PDB entry 6R8Y | electron microscopy, 4.30 A resolution (low resolution: residue-level contacts below are approximate; hydrogen-bond / salt-bridge calls are withheld) | chains E and I of the 12 polymer chains in the assembly

== Chain E ==
Name: Histone H3.1
From: Homo sapiens
UniProtKB: P68431 (H31_HUMAN); numbering as in UniProt (aligned over 1-136)
Chain sequence (139 residues; each row starts with the number of its first residue; numbers below 1 keep their minus sign (Gly-2 is residue -2)):
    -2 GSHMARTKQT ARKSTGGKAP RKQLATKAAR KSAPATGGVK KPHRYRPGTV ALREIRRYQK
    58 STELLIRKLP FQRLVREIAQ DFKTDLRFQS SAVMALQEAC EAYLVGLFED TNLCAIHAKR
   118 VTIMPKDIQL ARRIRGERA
Disordered / not traced: -2 to 35
Sequence notes: expression tag (-2 to 0)
Swiss-Prot annotation at these positions:
  - modified residue: Arg3 (Asymmetric dimethylarginine), Thr4 (Phosphothreonine), Lys5 (Allysine), Gln6 (5-glutamyl dopamine), Thr7 (Phosphothreonine), Arg9 (Citrulline), Lys10 (N6,N6,N6-trimethyllysine), Ser11 (ADP-ribosylserine), Thr12 (Phosphothreonine), Lys15 (N6-(2-hydroxyisobutyryl)lysine), Arg18 (Asymmetric dimethylarginine), Lys19 (N6-(2-hydroxyisobutyryl)lysine), Lys24 (N6-(2-hydroxyisobutyryl)lysine), Arg27 (Citrulline), Lys28 (N6,N6,N6-trimethyllysine), Ser29 (ADP-ribosylserine), Lys37 (N6,N6,N6-trimethyllysine), Lys38 (N6-methyllysine), Tyr42 (Phosphotyrosine), Lys57 (N6,N6,N6-trimethyllysine) and 8 more in UniProt
  - lipidation: Lys19 (N6-decanoyllysine)
  - natural variant: Lys28 (K28M: In GLM), Lys37 (K37I: Found in pediatric undifferentiated soft tissue sarcoma samples; uncertain significance; K37M: Found in pediatric undifferentiated soft tissue sarcoma samples; uncertain significance)
From the paper describing this entry:
  - binding site for Human alpha-satellite DNA (145-MER) with a 6-4PP at positions 95-96: Arg64 to Arg84

== Chain I ==
Molecule: Human alpha-satellite DNA
Sequence (145 nucleotides; row label = number of the first residue in the row):
     1 ATCAATATCC ACCTGCAGAT TCTACCAAAA GTGTATTTGG AAACTGCTCA ATCAAAAGGC
    61 ATGTTCAGCT GGTTCAGCTG AACATGCCTT TTGATGGAGC AGTTTCCAAA TACACTTTTG
   121 GTAGAATCTG CAGGTGGATA TTGAT

== How chain E and chain I interact ==
Contacting residue pairs (29; chain E residue first):
  Val36(E) with DA4(I); DA5(I)
  Arg41(E) with DA82(I); DC83(I)
  Tyr42(E) with DA7(I); DA82(I); DC83(I)
  Arg43(E) with DA82(I)
  Pro44(E) with DA81(I); DA82(I)
  Gly45(E) with DA81(I); DA82(I)
  Thr46(E) with DA82(I)
  Val47(E) with DA82(I); DC83(I)
  Ala48(E) with DA82(I)
  Arg50(E) with DA7(I); DT8(I)
  Lys57(E) with DC9(I)
  Arg64(E) with DT90(I); DT91(I)
  Lys65(E) with DT91(I)
  Leu66(E) with DT90(I)
  Pro67(E) with DT90(I)
  Arg70(E) with DT90(I)
  Arg84(E) with DG99(I); DC100(I)
  Lys116(E) with DG71(I); DG72(I)
Other interface residues (no listed pair), chain E (19 interface residues in all): His40

== Summary ==
19 residues of chain E face 14 of chain I across their interface. The paper reports a binding site for Human
alpha-satellite DNA (145-MER) with a 6-4PP at positions 95-96 at Arg64(E).
Here chain E is Histone H3.1 (Homo sapiens) and chain I is Human alpha-satellite DNA. Entry 6R8Y (Cryo-EM
structure of NCP-6-4PP(-1)-UV-DDB) was determined by electron microscopy, deposited together with 6R8Z, 6R90,
6R91, 6R92, 6R93 and 6R94.
